Entry 9KHY (electron microscopy, 3.40 A resolution); this record covers chains G and C of the 30 polymer chains in the assembly.

== Chain G (and C) ==
Name: Tail tube protein
Organism: Escherichia phage Mu
Notes: chain C of this document is another copy of the same molecule, construct and numbering; everything in this record applies to it too
UniProtKB: P79679 (TUBE_BPMU); numbering as in UniProt (aligned over 1-118)
Chain sequence (118 residues; numbered 1 to 118; the number before each row is that of its first residue):
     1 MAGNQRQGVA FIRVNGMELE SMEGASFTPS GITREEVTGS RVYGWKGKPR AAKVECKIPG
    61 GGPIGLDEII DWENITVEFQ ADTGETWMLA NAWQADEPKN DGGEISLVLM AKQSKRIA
Unresolved in the structure: 1

== Chain G / chain C interface ==
Pairs across the interface (10; chain G residue first):
  Gly-39(G) / Ser-21(C)
  Gly-39(G) / Met-22(C)
  Ser-40(G) / Ala-10(C)  hydrogen bond (side chain-backbone)
  Ser-40(G) / Phe-11(C)
  Ser-40(G) / Ser-21(C)  hydrogen bond
  Arg-41(G) / Phe-11(C)
  Arg-41(G) / Glu-18(C)  salt bridge
  Tyr-43(G) / Leu-19(C)
  Tyr-43(G) / Glu-20(C)
  Tyr-43(G) / Ser-21(C)  hydrogen bond (side chain-backbone)
Also at the interface, not in a pair above, chain C (8 interface residues in all): Glu-23

== Overview ==
Chain G and chain C form an interface of 4 and 8 residues respectively, with 3 hydrogen bonds and 1 salt
bridge. Polar contacts include Arg-41(G)/Glu-18(C), Ser-40(G)/Ala-10(C) and Ser-40(G)/Ser-21(C).
Chain G and chain C are both Tail tube protein (Escherichia phage Mu); the structure, Terminator and trunk
structure of Escherichia phage Mu, was determined by electron microscopy (same publication as 9LJ8, 9JOD,
9KHX, 9KI1 and 9KNU).
